Entry 6KRF (X-ray diffraction, 1.86 A resolution); this record covers chain A.

== Chain A ==
Name: Myoglobin
From: Physeter macrocephalus
Reference sequence: P02185 (MYG_PHYMC); residues 1-153 here correspond to UniProt positions 2-154 (UniProt number = residue number + 1)
Sequence (153 residues; numbered 1 to 153; the number before each row is that of its first residue):
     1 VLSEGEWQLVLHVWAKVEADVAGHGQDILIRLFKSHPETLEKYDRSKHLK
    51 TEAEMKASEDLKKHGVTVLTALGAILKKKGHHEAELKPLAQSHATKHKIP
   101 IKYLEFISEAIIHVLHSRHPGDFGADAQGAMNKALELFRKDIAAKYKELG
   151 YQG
Construct notes: engineered mutation Tyr43 (Phe44 in P02185), Ser46 (Phe47 in P02185)
Metal / ion sites: heme Fe near His93 (its only coordinating residue here)
Ligand contacts:
  - heme (HEM): Thr39, Lys42, Tyr43, His64, Thr67, Val68, Ala71, Leu72, Leu89, Ser92, His93, His97, Ile99, Tyr103, Leu104, Ile107, Ile111, Phe138
  - Guaiacol (JZ3): Phe33, Tyr43, Lys47, Ser58, Asp60, Leu61, His64
UniProt features mapped onto this chain:
  - binding site (nitrite): His64
  - binding site (O2): His64
  - binding site (heme b): His93
  - modified residue: Ser3 (Phosphoserine), Thr67 (Phosphothreonine)

== Summary ==
Bound to chain A: heme and Guaiacol. From UniProt: nitrite-binding residue His64, O2-binding residue His64 and
heme b-binding residue His93.
Chain A is Myoglobin (Physeter macrocephalus); the structure, An X-ray structure of ferric F43Y/F46S sperm
whale myoglobin in complex with guaiacol, was determined by X-ray diffraction (same publication as 6KRC).
